PDB entry 6KOE | X-ray diffraction, 3.75 A resolution | chains A and B of the 4 polymer chains in the assembly

[Chain A]
Protein: AA3-600 quinol oxidase subunit I
Organism: Bacillus subtilis
UniProtKB: A0A063X8D0 (A0A063X8D0_BACIU); residues 1-649 here = UniProt positions 1-649
Amino-acid sequence (655 residues; row label = number of the first residue in the row):
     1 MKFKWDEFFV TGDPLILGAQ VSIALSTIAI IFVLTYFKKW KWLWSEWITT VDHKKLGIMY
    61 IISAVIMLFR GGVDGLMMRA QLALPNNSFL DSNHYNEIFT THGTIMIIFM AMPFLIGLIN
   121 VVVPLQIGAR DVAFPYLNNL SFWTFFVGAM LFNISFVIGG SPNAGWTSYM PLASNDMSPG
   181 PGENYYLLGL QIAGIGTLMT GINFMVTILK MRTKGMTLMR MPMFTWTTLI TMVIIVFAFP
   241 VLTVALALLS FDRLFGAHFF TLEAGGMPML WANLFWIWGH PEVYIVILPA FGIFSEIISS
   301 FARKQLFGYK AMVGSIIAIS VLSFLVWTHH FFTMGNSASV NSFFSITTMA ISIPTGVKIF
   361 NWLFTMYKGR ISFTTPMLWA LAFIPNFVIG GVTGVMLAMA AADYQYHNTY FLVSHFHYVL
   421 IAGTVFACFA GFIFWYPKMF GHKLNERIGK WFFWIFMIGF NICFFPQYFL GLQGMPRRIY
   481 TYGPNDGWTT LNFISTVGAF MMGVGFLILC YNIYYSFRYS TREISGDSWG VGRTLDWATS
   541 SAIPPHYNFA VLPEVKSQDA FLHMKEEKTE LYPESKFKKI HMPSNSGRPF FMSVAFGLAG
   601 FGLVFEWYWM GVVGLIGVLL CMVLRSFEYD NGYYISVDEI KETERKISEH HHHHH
Not modelled in the structure: 1-13, 517-529, 634-655
Construct notes: expression tag (650-655)
Metal / ion sites: Cu ion: His-280, His-329, His-330; heme a Fe near His-417 (its only coordinating residue here)
Small-molecule neighbours:
  - heme a (HEA), molecule 1: Leu-68, Phe-69, Gly-72, Val-73, Gly-75, Leu-76, Met-78, Arg-79, Leu-82, Tyr-95, Phe-99, Thr-100, His-102, Gly-103, Met-106, Ile-107, Met-110, Gly-165, Trp-166, Tyr-410, Val-413, Phe-416, His-417, Leu-420, Ile-421, Val-425, Phe-456, Cys-463, Phe-464, Gln-467, Arg-477, Arg-478, Ile-479, Ala-499, Met-502, Gly-503, Phe-506
  - heme a (HEA), molecule 2: Trp-166, Thr-167, Trp-276, Val-283, Tyr-284, Ile-287, His-329, His-330, Phe-331, Thr-348, Ile-351, Ser-352, Ile-353, Thr-355, Gly-356, Ile-359, Phe-387, Val-388, Gly-391, Val-392, Gly-394, Val-395, Leu-397, Ala-398, Asp-403, His-407, Leu-412, His-415, Phe-416, Val-419, Leu-420, Arg-477
  - 2-heptyl-4-hydroxy quinoline N-oxide (HQO): Leu-17, Arg-70, Val-73, Asp-74, Met-77, His-94, Glu-97, Ile-98, Thr-101, Phe-156, Ser-161
What the authors report for this chain:
  - binding site for 2-heptyl-4-hydroxy quinoline N-oxide: Arg-70, Asp-74, His-94
  - mutagenesis - H94F: decreased catalytic activity on DMNH2
  - mutagenesis - D74H, D74N, H94D: decreased catalytic activity
  - mutagenesis - R70H, H94D, H94F, E97Q: increased catalytic activity on 30 muM HQNO

[Chain B]
Protein: Quinol oxidase subunit 2
Organism: Bacillus subtilis
Notes: EC 1.10.3.-
UniProtKB: A0A2I7T8S1 (A0A2I7T8S1_BACIU); residues 1-296 here correspond to UniProt positions 26-321 (UniProt number = residue number + 25)
Amino-acid sequence (296 residues; numbered 1 to 296; the number before each row is that of its first residue):
     1 CSNASVLDPK GPVAEQQSDL ILLSIGFMLF IVGVVFVLFT IILVKYRDRK GKDNGSYNPE
    61 IHGNTFLEVV WTVIPILIVI ALSVPTVQTI YSLEKAPEAT KDKEPLVVYA TSVDWKWVFS
   121 YPEQDIETVN YLNIPVDRPI LFKISSADSM ASLWIPQLGG QKYAMAGMLM DQYLQADKVG
   181 TYEGRNANFT GEHFADQEFD VNAVTEKDFN SWVKKTQNEA PKLTKEKYDE LMLPENVDEL
   241 TFSSTHLKYV DHGQDAEYAM EARKRLGYQA VSPHSKTDPF ENVKKNEFKK SDDTEE
Not modelled in the structure: 1-15, 51-64, 218-220, 289-296
Small-molecule neighbours: heme a (HEA): Val-32, Phe-36, Pro-75, Ile-78

[How chain A and chain B interact]
Residue-residue contacts (104; chain A residue first):
  Ser-92(A) with Glu-192(B)
  Asn-96(A) with Thr-190(B), hydrogen bond; Gly-191(B); Glu-192(B)
  Phe-99(A) with Thr-190(B)
  Pro-171(A) with Asp-148(B); Met-150(B), hydrophobic
  Leu-172(A) with Phe-189(B); Thr-190(B); Phe-194(B), hydrophobic
  Asn-175(A) with Lys-264(B)
  Asp-176(A) with Asp-114(B); Asp-148(B); Ser-149(B); Arg-263(B), salt bridge
  Ser-178(A) with Ala-270(B); Val-271(B)
  Pro-179(A) with Ser-272(B)
  Leu-262(A) with Ala-147(B); Asp-148(B); Ala-166(B); Ala-256(B)
  Glu-263(A) with Glu-257(B); Met-260(B)
  Pro-268(A) with Ala-166(B)
  Arg-303(A) with Arg-49(B)
  Phe-307(A) with Thr-65(B)
  Lys-310(A) with Thr-65(B), hydrogen bond (side chain-backbone); Glu-68(B)
  Ala-311(A) with Glu-68(B)
  Thr-333(A) with Gln-161(B); Lys-162(B); Tyr-163(B), hydrogen bond (backbone-backbone)
  Met-334(A) with Tyr-163(B), hydrophobic; Met-165(B), hydrophobic
  Gly-335(A) with Lys-162(B)
  Ala-338(A) with Ile-90(B); Tyr-91(B), hydrophobic
  Ser-339(A) with Tyr-91(B)
  Ser-342(A) with Val-87(B)
  Ser-345(A) with Thr-86(B)
  Ile-346(A) with Ser-83(B); Val-87(B), hydrophobic
  Met-349(A) with Val-79(B), hydrophobic
  Ile-353(A) with Pro-75(B); Val-79(B), hydrophobic
  Val-357(A) with Glu-68(B); Trp-71(B), hydrophobic
  Ile-359(A) with Phe-36(B), hydrophobic
  Phe-360(A) with Phe-36(B), hydrophobic; Phe-39(B), hydrophobic; Trp-71(B), hydrophobic
  Leu-363(A) with Phe-36(B), hydrophobic
  Phe-364(A) with Leu-67(B), hydrophobic
  Tyr-367(A) with Phe-39(B), hydrogen bond (side chain-backbone); Thr-40(B), hydrogen bond (side chain-backbone); Leu-43(B); Val-44(B), hydrophobic; Arg-47(B)
  Lys-368(A) with Arg-47(B)
  Arg-370(A) with Arg-49(B)
  Ile-371(A) with Arg-47(B); Asp-48(B); Arg-49(B)
  Phe-373(A) with Val-44(B), hydrophobic; Asp-48(B)
  Val-392(A) with Leu-29(B)
  Val-395(A) with Leu-29(B), hydrophobic
  Met-396(A) with Ile-25(B), hydrophobic; Leu-29(B), hydrophobic
  Met-399(A) with Ile-21(B), hydrophobic; Leu-82(B), hydrophobic; Thr-86(B)
  Ala-400(A) with Ile-90(B), hydrophobic
  Ala-401(A) with Ser-18(B); Thr-86(B); Thr-89(B); Ile-90(B)
  Ala-402(A) with Leu-22(B), hydrophobic
  Tyr-404(A) with Ile-90(B); Leu-93(B), hydrophobic; Gly-159(B); Gly-160(B); Gln-161(B)
  Gln-405(A) with Trp-154(B), hydrogen bond (backbone-side chain); Pro-156(B); Gly-159(B)
  Tyr-406(A) with Leu-22(B), hydrophobic
  His-407(A) with Gln-161(B); Tyr-163(B), hydrogen bond
  Asn-408(A) with Ala-187(B), hydrogen bond (side chain-backbone); Phe-189(B)
  Thr-409(A) with Trp-154(B)
  Pro-476(A) with Trp-154(B), hydrophobic; Arg-185(B)
  Arg-477(A) with Asn-188(B)
  Arg-478(A) with Asn-188(B), hydrogen bond (backbone-side chain)
  Ile-479(A) with Arg-185(B); Asn-188(B); Ala-195(B), hydrophobic
  Tyr-480(A) with Glu-192(B); Ala-195(B), hydrophobic; Asp-196(B), hydrogen bond
  Tyr-482(A) with Arg-185(B)
Also at the interface, not in a pair above, chain A (61 interface residues in all): Asn-93, Asn-163, Asn-361, Gly-474, Thr-481, Asn-485
Also at the interface, not in a pair above, chain B (65 interface residues in all): Val-32, Glu-94, Met-170, Glu-183, Ala-259, Gln-269

[Summary]
61 residues of chain A and 65 residues of chain B are in contact; the contacts include 10 hydrogen bonds and 1
salt bridge. Polar pairs include Asp-176(A)/Arg-263(B), Asn-96(A)/Thr-190(B) and Lys-310(A)/Thr-65(B). The
paper reports a binding site for 2-heptyl-4-hydroxy quinoline N-oxide at Arg-70(A), Asp-74(A) and His-94(A);
R70H, H94D and H94F of chain A, among others, increase catalytic activity on 30 muM HQNO; 6 substitutions were
tested in all.
Chain A is AA3-600 quinol oxidase subunit I and chain B is Quinol oxidase subunit 2, both from Bacillus
subtilis; the structure, X-ray Structure of the proton-pumping cytochrome aa3-600 menaquinol oxidase from
Bacillus subtilis, was determined by X-ray diffraction together with 6KOB and 6KOC from the same study.
